PDB entry 3OVS | X-ray diffraction, 2.80 A resolution | chains A and B of the 4 polymer chains in the assembly

== Chain A (and B) ==
Name: CCA-Adding Enzyme
Organism: Archaeoglobus fulgidus
Notes: EC 2.7.7.25, 2.7.7.21; chain B of this document is another copy of the same molecule, construct and numbering; everything in this record applies to it too
UniProtKB: O28126 (CCA_ARCFU); residue numbers follow UniProt; this construct covers 1-437
Amino-acid sequence (441 residues; each row starts with the number of its first residue):
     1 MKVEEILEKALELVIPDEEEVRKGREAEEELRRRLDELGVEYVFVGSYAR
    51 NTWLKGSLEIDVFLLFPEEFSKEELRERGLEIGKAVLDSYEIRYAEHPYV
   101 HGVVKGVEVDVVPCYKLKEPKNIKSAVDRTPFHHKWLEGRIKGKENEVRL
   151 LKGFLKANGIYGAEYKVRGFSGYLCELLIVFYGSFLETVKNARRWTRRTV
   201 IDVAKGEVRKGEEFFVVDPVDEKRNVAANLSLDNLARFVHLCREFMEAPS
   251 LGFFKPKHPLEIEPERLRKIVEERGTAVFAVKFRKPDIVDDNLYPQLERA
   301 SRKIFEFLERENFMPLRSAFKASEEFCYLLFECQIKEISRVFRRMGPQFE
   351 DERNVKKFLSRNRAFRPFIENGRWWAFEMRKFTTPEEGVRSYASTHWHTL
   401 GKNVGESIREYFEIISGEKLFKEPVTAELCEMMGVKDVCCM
Differences from the reference sequence: expression tag (438-441)
Metal / ion sites: Ca2+: Glu-59, Asp-61 (together with CTP)
Ligand contacts: CTP (cytidine-5'-triphosphate): Gly-46, Ser-47, Arg-50, Trp-53, Glu-59, Asp-61, Thr-130, His-133, Lys-152, Tyr-161, Ala-163, Ser-171, Gly-172, Tyr-173, Arg-224
UniProt features mapped onto this chain:
  - binding site (ATP): Ser-47, Arg-50, His-133, Lys-152, Tyr-161
  - binding site (CTP): Ser-47, Arg-50, His-133, Lys-152, Tyr-161
  - binding site (Mg(2+)): Glu-59, Asp-61, Asp-110
  - mutagenesis: Arg-50 (R50A: High decrease in both AMP and CMP incorporation), Asp-110 (D110A: High decrease in both AMP and CMP incorporation), His-133 (H133A: No decrease in both AMP and CMP incorporation), Arg-299 to Arg-302 (Does not affect the CCA tRNA nucleotidyltransferase activity, while the CCACCA tRNA nucleotidyltransferase activity is strongly reduced)
Reported in the primary citation:
  - binding site for CTP: Arg-50, His-133, Arg-224
  - conformationally variable residues: Arg-50, His-133, Arg-224
  - specificity-determining residues: Arg-224

== Interface between chain A and chain B ==
Contacting residue pairs (102):
  Trp-195(A) with Glu-350(B)
  Thr-196(A) with Glu-350(B)
  Arg-197(A) with Gln-348(B); Phe-349(B); Glu-350(B), salt bridge; Gly-372(B), hydrogen bond (side chain-backbone)
  Leu-232(A) with Asn-371(B); Gly-372(B)
  Asp-233(A) with Ile-369(B); Glu-370(B); Asn-371(B), hydrogen bond (side chain-backbone); Gly-372(B), hydrogen bond (side chain-backbone)
  Leu-235(A) with Phe-349(B), hydrophobic
  Ala-236(A) with Phe-349(B), hydrophobic; Ile-369(B), hydrophobic
  Arg-237(A) with Ile-369(B)
  Val-239(A) with Phe-349(B), hydrophobic
  His-240(A) with Leu-359(B); Trp-374(B)
  Arg-243(A) with Phe-349(B), hydrogen bond (side chain-backbone); Glu-350(B), hydrogen bond (side chain-backbone); Glu-352(B), salt bridge
  Glu-247(A) with Lys-356(B), salt bridge
  Glu-273(A) with Arg-340(B); Met-379(B)
  Arg-274(A) with Ser-339(B); Arg-340(B), hydrogen bond (backbone-backbone); Val-341(B), hydrogen bond (backbone-backbone); Phe-365(B); Phe-377(B)
  Gly-275(A) with Ser-339(B)
  Thr-276(A) with Ser-339(B); Val-341(B)
  Asn-312(A) with Met-314(B)
  Met-314(A) with Asn-312(B)
  Leu-316(A) with Val-341(B), hydrophobic; Arg-343(B), hydrogen bond (backbone-side chain)
  Arg-317(A) with Phe-368(B); Phe-377(B)
  Gln-334(A) with Ile-338(B); Ser-339(B), hydrogen bond (backbone-backbone); Val-341(B); Phe-342(B); Arg-343(B); Arg-380(B)
  Ile-335(A) with Ile-335(B), hydrophobic; Ile-338(B), hydrophobic
  Ile-338(A) with Met-314(B), hydrophobic; Gln-334(B); Ile-335(B), hydrophobic
  Ser-339(A) with Arg-274(B); Gly-275(B); Thr-276(B); Gln-334(B), hydrogen bond (backbone-backbone)
  Arg-340(A) with Glu-273(B); Arg-274(B), hydrogen bond (backbone-backbone)
  Val-341(A) with Arg-274(B), hydrogen bond (backbone-backbone); Thr-276(B); Leu-316(B), hydrophobic; Gln-334(B)
  Phe-342(A) with Gln-334(B)
  Arg-343(A) with Leu-316(B), hydrogen bond (side chain-backbone)
  Gln-348(A) with Arg-197(B)
  Phe-349(A) with Arg-197(B); Ala-236(B), hydrophobic; Arg-243(B), hydrogen bond (backbone-side chain)
  Glu-350(A) with Trp-195(B); Thr-196(B); Arg-197(B), salt bridge; Arg-243(B), hydrogen bond (backbone-side chain)
  Glu-352(A) with Arg-243(B), salt bridge
  Leu-359(A) with His-240(B)
  Arg-363(A) with Lys-436(B), hydrogen bond (backbone-side chain)
  Ala-364(A) with Lys-436(B), hydrogen bond (backbone-side chain)
  Phe-365(A) with Ile-270(B), hydrophobic; Arg-274(B); Met-433(B); Gly-434(B); Lys-436(B)
  Arg-366(A) with Gly-434(B)
  Phe-368(A) with Arg-317(B)
  Ile-369(A) with Asp-233(B); Ala-236(B), hydrophobic; Arg-237(B), hydrogen bond (backbone-side chain)
  Glu-370(A) with Asp-233(B)
  Asn-371(A) with Leu-232(B); Asp-233(B), hydrogen bond (backbone-side chain)
  Gly-372(A) with Arg-197(B), hydrogen bond (backbone-side chain); Leu-232(B); Asp-233(B), hydrogen bond (backbone-side chain)
  Trp-374(A) with His-240(B)
  Phe-377(A) with Arg-274(B); Met-432(B); Met-433(B)
  Arg-380(A) with Gln-334(B)
  Met-432(A) with Phe-377(B)
  Met-433(A) with Phe-365(B); Phe-377(B)
  Gly-434(A) with Phe-365(B); Arg-366(B), hydrogen bond (backbone-backbone)
  Lys-436(A) with Arg-363(B), hydrogen bond (side chain-backbone); Ala-364(B)
Also at the interface, not in a pair above, chain A (55 interface residues in all): Ile-270, Glu-337, Asp-351, Val-355, Met-379, Val-435
Also at the interface, not in a pair above, chain B (53 interface residues in all): Leu-235, Val-239, Val-355, Val-435

== Overview ==
55 residues of chain A and 53 residues of chain B are in contact, with 23 hydrogen bonds and 5 salt bridges.
Polar contacts include Arg-197(A)/Glu-350(B), Arg-243(A)/Glu-352(B) and Glu-247(A)/Lys-356(B). Bound to chain
A: CTP. From the paper: a binding site for CTP at Arg-50(A), His-133(A) and Arg-224(A); the specificity
determinant Arg-224(A).
Both chains are CCA-Adding Enzyme (Archaeoglobus fulgidus). Entry 3OVS (How the CCA-adding Enzyme Selects
Adenine over Cytosine in Position 76 of tRNA) was determined by X-ray diffraction, deposited together with
3OUY, 3OV7 and 3OVB.
